PDB entry 5V8U | X-ray diffraction, 2.05 A resolution | chain A

[Chain A]
Name: Botulinum neurotoxin type A
Source organism: Clostridium botulinum
Notes: EC 3.4.24.69
UniProtKB: P10845 (BXA1_CLOBO); numbering as in UniProt (aligned over 1-424)
Chain sequence (444 residues; numbered -19 to 424; the number before each row is that of its first residue; numbers below 1 keep their minus sign (Met-19 is residue -19)):
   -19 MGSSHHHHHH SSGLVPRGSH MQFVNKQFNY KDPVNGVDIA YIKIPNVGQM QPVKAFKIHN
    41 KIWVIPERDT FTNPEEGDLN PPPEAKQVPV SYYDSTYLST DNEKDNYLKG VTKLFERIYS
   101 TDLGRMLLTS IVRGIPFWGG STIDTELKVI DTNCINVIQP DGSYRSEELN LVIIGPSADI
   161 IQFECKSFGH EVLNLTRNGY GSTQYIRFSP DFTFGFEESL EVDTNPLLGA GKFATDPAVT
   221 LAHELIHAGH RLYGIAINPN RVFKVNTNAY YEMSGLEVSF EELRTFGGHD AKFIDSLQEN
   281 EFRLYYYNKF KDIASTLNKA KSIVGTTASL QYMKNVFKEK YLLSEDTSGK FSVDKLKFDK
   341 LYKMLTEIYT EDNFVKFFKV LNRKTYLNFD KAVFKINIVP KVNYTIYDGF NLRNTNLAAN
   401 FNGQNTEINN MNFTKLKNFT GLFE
Not modelled in the structure: -19 to -10, 27-28, 63-69, 201-209, 244-256, 306-308, 368-370, 417-424
Differences from the reference sequence: initiating methionine (-19); expression tag (-18 to 0); engineered mutation Gln2 (Pro in P10845)
Ion coordination: Zn2+: His223, His227, Glu262 (together with 90M)
Residues lining bound ligands: 90M (N-[3-(4-fluorophenyl)-4-methyl-1H-pyrazol-5-yl]-2-sulfanylacetamide): Ile161, Gln162, Phe163, Glu164, Thr193, Phe194, Thr215, Thr220, His223, Glu224, His227, Glu262, Arg363, Tyr366
What the authors report for this chain:
  - binding site for 90M: Phe163, Thr193, Phe194, Thr215, Thr220, Arg363

[Overview]
Bound to chain A: compound 90M. His223, His227 and Glu262 form the Zn2+ site. The paper reports a binding site
for 90M at Phe163, Thr193 and Phe194 among others.
Chain A is Botulinum neurotoxin type A (Clostridium botulinum); the structure, Small Molecule Inhibitor
ABS-143 Bound to the Botulinum Neurotoxin Serotype A Light Chain, was determined by X-ray diffraction (same
publication as 5V8P and 5V8R).
